Entry 5L54 (X-ray diffraction, 2.80 A resolution); this record covers chains R and S of the 28 polymer chains in the assembly.

# Chain R
Molecule: Proteasome subunit alpha type-5
From: Saccharomyces cerevisiae (strain ATCC 204508 / S288c)
Notes: EC 3.4.25.1
Reference sequence: P32379 (PSA5_YEAST); residues -7 to 252 here correspond to UniProt positions 1-260 (UniProt number = residue number + 8)
Sequence (260 residues; each row starts with the number of its first residue; numbers below 1 keep their minus sign (Met-7 is residue -7)):
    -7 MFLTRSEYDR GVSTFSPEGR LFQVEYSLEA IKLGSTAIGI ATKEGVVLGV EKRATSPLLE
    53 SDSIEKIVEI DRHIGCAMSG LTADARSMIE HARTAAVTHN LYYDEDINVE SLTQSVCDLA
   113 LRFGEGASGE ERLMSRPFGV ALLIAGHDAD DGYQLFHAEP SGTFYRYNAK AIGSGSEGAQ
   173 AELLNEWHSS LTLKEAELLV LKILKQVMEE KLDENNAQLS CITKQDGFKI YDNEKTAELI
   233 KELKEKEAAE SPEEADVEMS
Disordered / not traced: -7 to 0, 118-124, 243-252

# Chain S
Molecule: Proteasome subunit alpha type-6
From: Saccharomyces cerevisiae (strain ATCC 204508 / S288c)
Notes: EC 3.4.25.1
Reference sequence: P40302 (PSA6_YEAST); residues 0-233 here correspond to UniProt positions 1-234 (UniProt number = residue number + 1)
Sequence (234 residues; each row starts with the number of its first residue; numbering starts at 0):
     0 MFRNNYDGDT VTFSPTGRLF QVEYALEAIK QGSVTVGLRS NTHAVLVALK RNADELSSYQ
    60 KKIIKCDEHM GLSLAGLAPD ARVLSNYLRQ QCNYSSLVFN RKLAVERAGH LLCDKAQKNT
   120 QSYGGRPYGV GLLIIGYDKS GAHLLEFQPS GNVTELYGTA IGARSQGAKT YLERTLDTFI
   180 KIDGNPDELI KAGVEAISQS LRDESLTVDN LSIAIVGKDT PFTIYDGEAV AKYI
Disordered / not traced: 0-2
Swiss-Prot annotation at these positions:
  - modified residue: Ser13 (Phosphoserine)
  - cross-link: Lys190 (Glycyl lysine isopeptide (Lys-Gly) (interchain with G-Cter in ubiquitin))

# How chain R and chain S interact
Contacting residue pairs (44):
  Arg2(R) - Gly7(S)
  Ser5(R) - Gly123(S)
  Ser5(R) - Arg125(S)
  Thr6(R) - Gly7(S)
  Thr6(R) - Gln20(S)
  Phe7(R) - Gln20(S)  hydrogen bond (backbone-side chain)
  Phe7(R) - Tyr23(S)
  Phe7(R) - Ala24(S)  hydrophobic
  Phe7(R) - Leu76(S)  hydrophobic
  Phe7(R) - Arg125(S)
  Phe7(R) - Pro126(S)
  Phe7(R) - Gly128(S)
  Ser8(R) - Tyr23(S)
  Pro9(R) - Tyr23(S)  hydrophobic
  Pro9(R) - Glu26(S)
  Glu10(R) - Glu26(S)
  Glu10(R) - Gln30(S)
  Gly11(R) - Tyr23(S)
  Gly11(R) - Ala27(S)
  Leu13(R) - Arg125(S)
  Gln106(R) - Arg81(S)  hydrogen bond
  Asp110(R) - Arg81(S)  salt bridge
  Leu113(R) - Pro78(S)  hydrophobic
  Leu113(R) - Arg125(S)
  Ser153(R) - Pro78(S)
  Gly154(R) - Pro78(S)
  Thr155(R) - Gln59(S)
  Tyr157(R) - Arg50(S)  hydrogen bond (side chain-backbone)
  Tyr157(R) - Ala52(S)
  Tyr157(R) - Ser56(S)
  Tyr157(R) - Ser57(S)
  Tyr157(R) - Gln59(S)
  Arg158(R) - Ser56(S)
  Arg158(R) - Ser57(S)  hydrogen bond (backbone-backbone)
  Tyr159(R) - Ala52(S)
  Tyr159(R) - Asp53(S)
  Tyr159(R) - Leu55(S)
  Tyr159(R) - Ser56(S)
  Asn160(R) - Leu55(S)  hydrogen bond (backbone-backbone)
  Ala161(R) - Leu55(S)
  Gln172(R) - Asp53(S)  hydrogen bond
  Gln172(R) - Leu55(S)
  Leu175(R) - Leu55(S)
  Leu176(R) - Leu55(S)  hydrophobic
Interface residues without a listed pair, chain R (26 interface residues in all): Gly3, Phe156, Trp179
Interface residues without a listed pair, chain S (26 interface residues in all): Asp6, Asn51, Glu54, Asp79, Gly124

# Overview
Chain R and chain S each contribute 26 residues to their interface, with 6 hydrogen bonds and 1 salt bridge.
Polar contacts include Asp110(R)-Arg81(S), Phe7(R)-Gln20(S) and Gln106(R)-Arg81(S).
Here chain R is Proteasome subunit alpha type-5 and chain S is Proteasome subunit alpha type-6, both from
Saccharomyces cerevisiae (strain ATCC 204508 / S288c). Entry 5L54 (Yeast 20S proteasome in complex with
epoxyketone inhibitor 16) was determined by X-ray diffraction, deposited together with 5L52, 5L55, 5L5A, 5L5B,
5L5D, 5L5E and 30 further entries.
